Entry 1R8S (X-ray diffraction, 1.46 A resolution); this record covers chains A and E.

Chain A:
Name: ADP-ribosylation factor 1
Organism: Bos taurus
UniProt: P84080 (ARF1_BOVIN); residues 18-181 here correspond to UniProt positions 17-180 (UniProt number = residue number - 1)
Amino-acid sequence (164 residues; row label = number of the first residue in the row):
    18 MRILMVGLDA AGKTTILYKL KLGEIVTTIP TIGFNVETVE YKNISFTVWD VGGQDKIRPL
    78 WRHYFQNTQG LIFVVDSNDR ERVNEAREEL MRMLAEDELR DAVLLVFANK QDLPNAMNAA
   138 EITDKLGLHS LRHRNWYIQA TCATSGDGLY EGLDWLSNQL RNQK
Unresolved in the structure: 178-181
Residues lining bound ligands: GDP (guanosine-5'-diphosphate): Leu25, Asp26, Ala27, Ala28, Gly29, Lys30, Thr31, Thr32, Asn126, Lys127, Asp129, Leu130, Cys159, Ala160, Thr161

Chain E:
Name: Arno
Organism: Homo sapiens
Notes: fragment: Sec7 domain (Residues 50-252)
UniProt: Q99418 (CYH2_HUMAN); numbering as in UniProt (aligned over 50-252)
Amino-acid sequence (203 residues; row label = number of the first residue in the row):
    50 LEANEGSKTL QRNRKMAMGR KKFNMDPKKG IQFLVENELL QNTPEEIARF LYKGEGLNKT
   110 AIGDYLGERE ELNLAVLHAF VDLHEFTDLN LVQALRQFLW SFRLPGKAQK IDRMMEAFAQ
   170 RYCLCNPGVF QSTDTCYVLS YSVIMLNTDL HNPNVRDKMG LERFVAMNRG INEGGDLPEE
   230 LLRNLYDSIR NEPFKIPEDD GND
Unresolved in the structure: 50-61, 249-252
Sequence notes: engineered mutation Lys156 (Glu in Q99418), Tyr190 (Phe in Q99418), Ser191 (Ala in Q99418), Asp198 (Ser in Q99418), Met208 (Pro in Q99418)
Residues lining bound ligands: sulfite ion (SO3): Pro154, Gly155, Lys156, Lys159

Interface between chain A and chain E:
Residue-residue contacts - 73 pairs, chain A then chain E:
  Arg19(A) with Arg212(E)
  Asp26(A) with Arg118(E)
  Thr31(A) with Lys156(E)
  Thr45(A) with Pro202(E); Asn203(E)
  Pro47(A) with Arg152(E); Ile245(E)
  Thr48(A) with His200(E), hydrogen bond (side chain-backbone); Asn201(E); Pro202(E); Ile245(E)
  Ile49(A) with Arg152(E); Leu153(E), hydrophobic; Asn196(E); Thr197(E); Phe243(E); Lys244(E); Ile245(E), hydrophobic
  Gly50(A) with Pro154(E); Gly155(E); Ile160(E); Ile193(E); Thr197(E)
  Phe51(A) with Gly155(E); Ala157(E), hydrophobic; Ile160(E), hydrophobic; Tyr190(E); Ile193(E), hydrophobic; Met194(E), hydrophobic; Thr197(E), hydrogen bond (backbone-side chain)
  Asn52(A) with Gly155(E), hydrogen bond (backbone-backbone); Lys156(E)
  Val53(A) with Thr197(E); Asn201(E); Asn203(E)
  Glu54(A) with Asn203(E)
  Thr55(A) with Asn203(E), hydrogen bond (side chain-backbone); Arg205(E)
  Glu57(A) with Arg205(E), salt bridge
  Ser62(A) with Arg205(E), hydrogen bond
  Thr64(A) with Asn203(E)
  Trp66(A) with Met194(E); Thr197(E); Val204(E), hydrophobic
  Asp67(A) with Ala157(E), hydrogen bond (side chain-backbone)
  Val68(A) with Tyr190(E), hydrogen bond (backbone-side chain); Met194(E), hydrophobic
  Gly69(A) with Ala157(E); Gln158(E)
  Gly70(A) with Gln158(E)
  Gln71(A) with Gln158(E); Asp161(E); Tyr186(E)
  Lys73(A) with Glu165(E), salt bridge; Asp183(E), salt bridge; Tyr186(E); Val187(E)
  Ile74(A) with Tyr186(E); Tyr190(E), hydrophobic
  Leu77(A) with Val187(E); Tyr190(E), hydrophobic; Ser191(E); Met194(E), hydrophobic; Met216(E); Asn217(E)
  His80(A) with Ala215(E), hydrogen bond (side chain-backbone); Met216(E), hydrogen bond (side chain-backbone); Arg218(E)
  Tyr81(A) with Asp198(E), hydrogen bond; Met208(E), hydrophobic; Arg212(E); Met216(E), hydrophobic
  Gln83(A) with Arg218(E), hydrogen bond
Other interface residues (no listed pair), chain A (30 interface residues in all): Ile46, Pro76
Other interface residues (no listed pair), chain E (39 interface residues in all): Leu148, Ile220, Pro246

Overview:
The interface between chain A and chain E involves 30 residues on one side and 39 on the other; the contacts
include 11 hydrogen bonds and 3 salt bridges. Polar pairs include Glu57(A)-Arg205(E), Lys73(A)-Glu165(E) and
Lys73(A)-Asp183(E). Ligands of chain A: GDP.
Here chain A is ADP-ribosylation factor 1 (Bos taurus) and chain E is Arno (Homo sapiens). Entry 1R8S
(Arf1[delta1-17]-GDP in complex with a SEC7 domain carrying the mutation of the catalytic glutamate to lysine)
was determined by X-ray diffraction together with 1S9D, 1R8M and 1R8Q from the same study.
